PDB entry 5GT3 | X-ray diffraction, 2.91 A resolution | chains E and J of the 10 polymer chains in the assembly

Chain E:
Molecule: Histone H3.1
Organism: Homo sapiens
UniProt: P68431 (H31_HUMAN); residues 1-135 here correspond to UniProt positions 2-136 (UniProt number = residue number + 1)
Amino-acid sequence (135 residues; numbered 1 to 135; the number before each row is that of its first residue):
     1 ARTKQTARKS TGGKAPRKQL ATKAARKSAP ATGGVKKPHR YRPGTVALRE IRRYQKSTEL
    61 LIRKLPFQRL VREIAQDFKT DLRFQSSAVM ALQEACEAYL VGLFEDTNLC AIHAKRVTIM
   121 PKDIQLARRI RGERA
Not modelled in the structure: 1-36
Metal / ion sites: Mn2+: Asp77 (shared with 1 residue of chain D)
UniProt features mapped onto this chain:
  - modified residue: Arg2 (Asymmetric dimethylarginine), Thr3 (Phosphothreonine), Lys4 (Allysine), Gln5 (5-glutamyl dopamine), Thr6 (Phosphothreonine), Arg8 (Citrulline), Lys9 (N6,N6,N6-trimethyllysine), Ser10 (ADP-ribosylserine), Thr11 (Phosphothreonine), Lys14 (N6-(2-hydroxyisobutyryl)lysine), Arg17 (Asymmetric dimethylarginine), Lys18 (N6-(2-hydroxyisobutyryl)lysine), Lys23 (N6-(2-hydroxyisobutyryl)lysine), Arg26 (Citrulline), Lys27 (N6,N6,N6-trimethyllysine), Ser28 (ADP-ribosylserine), Lys36 (N6,N6,N6-trimethyllysine), Lys37 (N6-methyllysine), Tyr41 (Phosphotyrosine), Lys56 (N6,N6,N6-trimethyllysine) and 8 more in UniProt
  - lipidation: Lys18 (N6-decanoyllysine)

Chain J:
Molecule: 146-nt DNA strand
Organism: Homo sapiens
Sequence (146 nucleotides; row label = number of the first residue in the row):
   147 ATCAATATCC ACCTGCAGAT TCTACCAAAA GTGTATTTGG AAACTGCTCC ATCAAAAGGC
   207 ATGTTCAGCT GAATTCAGCT GAACATGCCT TTTGATGGAG CAGTTTCCAA ATACACTTTT
   267 GGTAGAATCT GCAGGTGGAT ATTGAT
Metal / ion sites: Mn2+ site 1 near DG217 (its only coordinating residue here); Mn2+ site 2 near DG267 (its only coordinating residue here); Mn2+ site 3 near DG280 (its only coordinating residue here)

How chain E and chain J interact:
Residue-residue contacts - 22 pairs, chain E then chain J:
  Tyr41(E) - DT289(J)  phosphate contact
  Tyr41(E) - DG290(J)  phosphate contact
  Arg42(E) - DC215(J)  salt bridge to the phosphate
  Arg42(E) - DG290(J)  salt bridge to the phosphate
  Arg42(E) - DA291(J)  phosphate contact
  Pro43(E) - DG214(J)  phosphate contact
  Pro43(E) - DC215(J)  sugar contact
  Thr45(E) - DG290(J)  hydrogen bond to the phosphate
  Arg63(E) - DA207(J)  salt bridge to the phosphate
  Arg72(E) - DA197(J)  salt bridge to the phosphate
  Arg83(E) - DA197(J)  phosphate contact
  Phe84(E) - DC196(J)  sugar contact
  Phe84(E) - DA197(J)  hydrogen bond to the phosphate
  Gln85(E) - DC196(J)  phosphate contact
  Ser86(E) - DC196(J)  phosphate contact
  Arg116(E) - DG217(J)  phosphate contact
  Arg116(E) - DA218(J)  phosphate contact
  Val117(E) - DG217(J)  hydrogen bond to the phosphate
  Thr118(E) - DT216(J)  phosphate contact
  Thr118(E) - DG217(J)  hydrogen bond to the phosphate
  Met120(E) - DG217(J)  phosphate contact
  Met120(E) - DA218(J)  phosphate contact
Interface residues without a listed pair, chain E (18 interface residues in all): His39, Arg40, Lys115, Lys122

In short:
Chain E and chain J form an interface of 18 and 11 residues respectively, with 4 hydrogen bonds and 4 salt
bridges. Polar pairs include Thr45(E)-DG290(J), Phe84(E)-DA197(J) and Val117(E)-DG217(J).
Here chain E is Histone H3.1 and chain J is a 146-nt DNA strand, both from Homo sapiens. Entry 5GT3 (Crystal
structure of nucleosome particle in the presence of human testis-specific histone variant, hTh2b) was
determined by X-ray diffraction together with 5GSU and 5GT0 from the same study.
